PDB entry 8Z36 | X-ray diffraction, 2.63 A resolution | chains A and C of the 3 polymer chains in the assembly

== Chain A (and C) ==
Name: E3 ubiquitin-protein ligase RNF31
Organism: Homo sapiens
Notes: EC 2.3.2.31; chain C of this document is another copy of the same molecule, construct and numbering; everything in this record applies to it too
UniProtKB: Q96EP0 (RNF31_HUMAN); numbering as in UniProt (aligned over 4-179)
Sequence (176 residues; row label = number of the first residue in the row):
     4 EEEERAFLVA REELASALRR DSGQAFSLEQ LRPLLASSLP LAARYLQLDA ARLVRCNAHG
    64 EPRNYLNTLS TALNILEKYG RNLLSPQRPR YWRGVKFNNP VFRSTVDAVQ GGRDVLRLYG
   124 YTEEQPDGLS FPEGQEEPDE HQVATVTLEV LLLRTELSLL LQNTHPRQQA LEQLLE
Unresolved in the structure: 4-5, 179 (chain C: 4-5)
Residues lining bound ligands: Sertraline (SRE; (1S,4S)-4-(3,4-dichlorophenyl)-N-methyl-1,2,3,4-tetrahydronaphthalen-1-amine): L44, R47, A54, V57, R58, L69, L156, E159, L160, L163, R170, L174, L177, L178
UniProt features mapped onto this chain:
  - natural variant: L72 (L72P: In IMD115)
  - mutagenesis: Y82 (Y82A: Abolished interaction with OTULIN; Y82F: Reduced interaction with OTULIN), N85 (N85A: Reduced interaction with OTULIN), K99 (K99E: Reduced interaction with OTULIN), N101 (N101R: Does not affect interaction with OTULIN), N102 (N102A: Abolished interaction with SPATA2; N102D: Abolished interaction with OTULIN), V104 (V104A: Reduced interaction with OTULIN)

== How chain A and chain C interact ==
Pairs across the interface (20; chain A residue first):
  H62(A) with P103(C); V104(C)
  G63(A) with V104(C)
  N67(A) with T74(C); N77(C), hydrogen bond; I78(C)
  N70(A) with N70(C), hydrogen bond; T74(C)
  T71(A) with T74(C); S107(C)
  T74(A) with N67(C); N70(C); T71(C)
  N77(A) with N67(C), hydrogen bond
  I78(A) with N67(C)
  V104(A) with H62(C); G63(C)
  S107(A) with T71(C); A111(C)
  A111(A) with S107(C)
Also at the interface, not in a pair above, chain A (14 interface residues in all): K81, P103, T108
Also at the interface, not in a pair above, chain C (15 interface residues in all): E64, R106, T108

== Summary ==
Chain A and chain C form an interface of 14 and 15 residues respectively; the contacts include 3 hydrogen
bonds. Polar contacts include N67(A)-N77(C) and N70(A)-N70(C). Ligands of chain A: Sertraline. From UniProt: 6
mutagenesis sites on chain A.
Both chains are E3 ubiquitin-protein ligase RNF31 (Homo sapiens). Entry 8Z36 (Crystal structure of HOIP PUB
domain in complex with sertraline complex) was determined by X-ray diffraction (same publication as 8Z30).
